Entry 6IMY (X-ray diffraction, 1.50 A resolution); this record covers chains A and B.

# Chain A (and B)
Molecule: Transthyretin
Organism: Homo sapiens
Notes: chain B of this document is another copy of the same molecule, construct and numbering; everything in this record applies to it too
Reference sequence: P02766 (TTHY_HUMAN); residues -19 to 127 here correspond to UniProt positions 1-147 (UniProt number = residue number + 20)
Sequence (159 residues; numbered -31 to 127; the number before each row is that of its first residue; numbers below 1 keep their minus sign (Met-31 is residue -31)):
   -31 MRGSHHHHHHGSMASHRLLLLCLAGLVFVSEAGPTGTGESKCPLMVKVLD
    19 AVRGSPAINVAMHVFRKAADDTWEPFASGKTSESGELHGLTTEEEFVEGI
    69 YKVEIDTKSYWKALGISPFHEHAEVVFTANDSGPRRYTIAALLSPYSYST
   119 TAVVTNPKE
Not modelled in the structure: -31 to 9, 125-127 (chain B: -31 to 9, 99, 125-127)
Sequence notes: initiating methionine (-31); expression tag (-30 to -20); engineered mutation Met30 (Val50 in P02766)
Small-molecule neighbours:
  - 4'-Carboxybenzo-18-crown 6-Ether (AJU; 2,3,5,6,8,9,11,12,14,15-decahydro-1,4,7,10,13,16-benzohexaoxacyclooctadecine-18-carboxylic acid), molecule 1: Val20, Ile84, Ser85, Tyr114
  - 4'-Carboxybenzo-18-crown 6-Ether (AJU), molecule 2: Arg21, Ile26, Asn27, Tyr78, Ala81, Leu82
UniProt features mapped onto this chain:
  - binding site (L-thyroxine): Lys15, Glu54, Ser117
  - modified residue: Cys10 (Sulfocysteine), Glu42 (4-carboxyglutamate), Ser52 (Phosphoserine)
  - glycosylation: Asn98 (N-linked (GlcNAc...) asparagine)

# Chain A / chain B interface
Residue-residue contacts - 39 pairs, chain A then chain B:
  Phe87(A) with Phe95(B), hydrophobic; Tyr105(B), hydrophobic; Ile107(B), hydrophobic; Ala120(B), hydrophobic; Val122(B), hydrophobic
  His88(A) with Val93(B); Val94(B); Thr118(B)
  Glu89(A) with Ile68(B); Val94(B), hydrogen bond (backbone-backbone); Thr96(B), hydrogen bond
  His90(A) with Val94(B)
  Val93(A) with Phe87(B), hydrophobic
  Val94(A) with His88(B); Glu89(B), hydrogen bond (backbone-backbone); His90(B); Glu92(B)
  Phe95(A) with Phe87(B), hydrophobic
  Thr96(A) with Glu89(B), hydrogen bond
  Tyr105(A) with Phe87(B), hydrophobic
  Ile107(A) with Phe87(B), hydrophobic
  Tyr114(A) with Thr119(B); Ala120(B), hydrogen bond (backbone-backbone)
  Ser115(A) with Thr118(B), hydrogen bond (side chain-backbone); Thr119(B), hydrogen bond
  Tyr116(A) with Glu92(B), hydrogen bond (side chain-backbone); Tyr116(B), hydrogen bond; Ser117(B); Thr118(B), hydrogen bond (backbone-backbone)
  Ser117(A) with Tyr116(B); Ser117(B)
  Thr118(A) with His88(B); Ser115(B), hydrogen bond (backbone-side chain); Tyr116(B), hydrogen bond (backbone-backbone)
  Thr119(A) with Tyr114(B); Ser115(B), hydrogen bond
  Ala120(A) with Phe87(B), hydrophobic; Tyr114(B), hydrogen bond (backbone-backbone)
  Val122(A) with Tyr114(B), hydrophobic
Interface residues without a listed pair, chain A (21 interface residues in all): Ile68, Lys76, Glu92
Interface residues without a listed pair, chain B (21 interface residues in all): Lys76

# In short
Chain A and chain B each contribute 21 residues to their interface; the contacts include 14 hydrogen bonds.
Polar pairs include Glu89(A)-Thr96(B), Ser115(A)-Thr118(B) and Ser115(A)-Thr119(B). Ligands of chain A:
4'-Carboxybenzo-18-crown 6-Ether. UniProt lists 3 L-thyroxine-binding residues on chain A.
Both chains are Transthyretin (Homo sapiens). Entry 6IMY (Crystal structure of V30M mutated transthyretin in
complex with 4'-caroboxybenzo-18-Crown-6) was determined by X-ray diffraction, deposited together with 6IMX.
